Entry 6UKH (X-ray diffraction, 2.82 A resolution); this record covers chains X and B of the 3 polymer chains in the assembly.

Chain X:
Molecule: HhaI Restriction Endonuclease
From: Haemophilus parahaemolyticus
Notes: EC 3.-.-.-
Reference sequence: I3DBY6 (I3DBY6_HAEPH); numbering as in UniProt (aligned over 1-258)
Chain sequence (258 residues; row label = number of the first residue in the row):
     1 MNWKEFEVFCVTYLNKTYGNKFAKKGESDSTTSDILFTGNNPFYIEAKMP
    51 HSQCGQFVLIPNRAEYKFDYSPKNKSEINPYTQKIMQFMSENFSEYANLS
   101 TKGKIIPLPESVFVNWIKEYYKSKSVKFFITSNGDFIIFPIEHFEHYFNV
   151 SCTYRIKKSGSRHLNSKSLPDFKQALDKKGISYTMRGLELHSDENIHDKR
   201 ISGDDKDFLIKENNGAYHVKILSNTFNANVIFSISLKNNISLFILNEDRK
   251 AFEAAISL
Metal / ion sites: Ca2+ site 1: Glu-7, Asp-34, Glu-46, Ala-47 (shared with 1 residue of chain A); Ca2+ site 2: Asp-34 (shared with 2 residues of chain A)
Reported in the primary citation:
  - Ca2+ coordination: Asp-34, Glu-46, Ala-47
  - Ca2+ coordination through a water molecule: Glu-7
  - catalytic residues: Lys-48

Chain B:
Molecule: 14-nt DNA strand
Sequence (14 nucleotides; numbered 1 to 14; the number before each row is that of its first residue):
     1 TCCAAGCGCAACAG
Unresolved in the structure: 1

Interface between chain X and chain B:
Contacting residue pairs (25):
  Ser-28(X) / DG8(B)  base contact
  Ser-28(X) / DC9(B)  sugar contact
  Asp-29(X) / DA10(B)  sugar contact
  Gln-53(X) / DG6(B)  hydrogen bond to the base
  Thr-101(X) / DA5(B)  hydrogen bond to the phosphate
  Thr-101(X) / DG6(B)  phosphate contact
  Lys-102(X) / DA4(B)  phosphate contact
  Lys-102(X) / DA5(B)  hydrogen bond to the phosphate
  Arg-155(X) / DA5(B)  base contact
  Arg-155(X) / DG6(B)  hydrogen bond to the base
  Lys-157(X) / DG6(B)  base contact
  Lys-158(X) / DG6(B)  sugar contact
  Lys-158(X) / DC7(B)  salt bridge to the phosphate
  Ser-159(X) / DC7(B)  base contact
  Gly-160(X) / DC7(B)  base contact
  Gly-160(X) / DG8(B)  hydrogen bond to the base
  Gly-160(X) / DC9(B)  base contact
  Ser-161(X) / DC7(B)  sugar contact
  Ser-161(X) / DG8(B)  hydrogen bond to the phosphate
  Ser-161(X) / DC9(B)  hydrogen bond to the base
  Arg-200(X) / DC7(B)  salt bridge to the phosphate
  Lys-211(X) / DG8(B)  phosphate contact
  Lys-220(X) / DG8(B)  phosphate contact
  Lys-220(X) / DC9(B)  salt bridge to the phosphate
  Leu-222(X) / DC7(B)  phosphate contact
Other interface residues (no listed pair), chain X (19 interface residues in all): Glu-27, Thr-31, His-163, Leu-209
Other interface residues (no listed pair), chain B (8 interface residues in all): DA11

Summary:
19 residues of chain X face 8 of chain B across their interface; the contacts include 7 hydrogen bonds and 3
salt bridges. Polar pairs include Gln-53(X)/DG6(B), Arg-155(X)/DG6(B) and Gly-160(X)/DG8(B). The Ca2+ site 1
is built by Glu-7(X), Asp-34(X), Glu-46(X) and Ala-47(X). The paper reports the catalytic residue Lys-48(X);
Ca2+ coordination by Asp-34(X), Glu-46(X) and Ala-47(X).
Chain X is HhaI Restriction Endonuclease (Haemophilus parahaemolyticus) and chain B is a 14-nt DNA strand; the
structure, HhaI endonuclease in Complex with DNA in space group P41212 (pH 6.0), was determined by X-ray
diffraction (same publication as 6UKE, 6UKF, 6UKG and 6UKI).
